PDB entry 9K0X | electron microscopy, 2.83 A resolution | chains A and I of the 5 polymer chains in the assembly

== Chain A ==
Protein: Guanine nucleotide-binding protein G(s) subunit alpha isoforms short
Organism: Homo sapiens
Notes: EC 3.6.5.-
UniProt: P63092 (GNAS2_HUMAN); the construct has insertions or renumbered stretches relative to UniProt, so the offset changes along the chain: 26-61 = UniProt 26-61; 193-195 = UniProt 62-64; 204-253 = UniProt 204-253; 264-394 = UniProt 264-394
Chain sequence (243 residues; row label = number of the first residue in the row; note: 141 numbers in that range are skipped by the numbering (no residue carries them; nothing is unmodelled there)):
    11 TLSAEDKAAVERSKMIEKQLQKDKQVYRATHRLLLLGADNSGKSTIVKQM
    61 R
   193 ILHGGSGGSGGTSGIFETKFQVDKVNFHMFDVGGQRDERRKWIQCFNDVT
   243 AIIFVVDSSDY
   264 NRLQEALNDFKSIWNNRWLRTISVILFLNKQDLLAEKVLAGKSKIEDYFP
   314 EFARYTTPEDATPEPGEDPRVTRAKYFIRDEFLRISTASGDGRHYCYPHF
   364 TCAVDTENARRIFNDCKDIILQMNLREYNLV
Disordered / not traced: 11, 193-206, 302-310, 322-331
Construct notes: expression tag (11-25); conflict Asp49 (Gly in P63092), Asn50 (Glu in P63092), Asp249 (Ala in P63092), Asp252 (Ser in P63092), Asp272 (Leu in P63092), Ala372 (Ile in P63092), Ile375 (Val in P63092), Lys380 (Arg in P63092), Leu384 (Gln in P63092), Gln385 (Arg in P63092), Asn387 (His in P63092), Glu390 (Gln in P63092), Asn392 (Glu in P63092), Val394 (Leu in P63092); linker (196-203)

== Chain I ==
Protein: P2Y purinoceptor 2
Organism: Homo sapiens
UniProt: P41231 (P2RY2_HUMAN); residue numbers follow UniProt; this construct covers 1-377
Chain sequence (420 residues; each row starts with the number of its first residue; numbers below 1 keep their minus sign (Met-23 is residue -23)):
   -23 MKTIIALSYIFCLVFADYKDDDDAMAADLGPWNDTINGTWDGDELGYRCR
    27 FNEDFKYVLLPVSYGVVCVLGLCLNAVALYIFLCRLKTWNASTTYMFHLA
    77 VSDALYAASLPLLVYYYARGDHWPFSTVLCKLVRFLFYTNLYCSILFLTC
   127 ISVHRCLGVLRPLRSLRWGRARYARRVAGAVWVLVLACQAPVLYFVTTSA
   177 RGGRVTCHDTSAPELFSRFVAYSSVMLGLLFAVPFAVILVCYVLMARRLL
   227 KPAYGTSGGLPRAKRKSVRTIAVVLAVFALCFLPFHVTRTLYYSFRSLDL
   277 SCHTLNAINMAYKVTRPLASANSCLNPVLYFLAGQSLVRFARDAKPPTGP
   327 SPATPARRRLGLRRSDRTDMQRIEDVLGSSEDSRRTESTPAGSENTKDIR
   377 LHHHHHHGGSGGLEVLFQGP
Disordered / not traced: -23 to 20, 229-236, 309-396
Disulfide bonds: Cys25-Cys278, Cys106-Cys183
Construct notes: initiating methionine (-23); expression tag (-22 to 0, 378-396); variant Leu46 (Pro in P41231), Ser312 (Arg in P41231); engineered mutation Asn302 (Asp in P41231)
Small-molecule neighbours: ATP (adenosine-5'-triphosphate): Tyr23, Cys25, Phe27, Glu29, Lys32, Tyr93, Asp97, Arg110, Cys183, His184, Asp185, Thr186, Ser187, Tyr268, Tyr269, Arg272, Leu281, Tyr288, Lys289, Arg292
Swiss-Prot annotation at these positions:
  - glycosylation (N-linked (GlcNAc...) asparagine): Asn9, Asn13
  - natural variant: Leu46 (P46L: this construct carries the variant)
From the paper describing this entry:
  - contacts within the chain: Arg110-Asp185 (salt bridge), Arg131-Tyr218 (hydrogen bond), Tyr218-Tyr306
  - mutagenesis - C25A: abolished signaling in response to ATP
  - binding site for ATP: Tyr23, Cys25, Phe27, Glu29, Lys32, Tyr93, Arg110, Cys183 to Leu191, Tyr268, Arg272, Lys289, Arg292
  - mutagenesis - Y23A, Y23L/R24D/R26W, F27A, E29A, F261A, N285A, Y288A: decreased signaling in response to ATP
  - mutagenesis - R224A, Y230A/T232A/S233A: decreased signaling with Guanine nucleotide-binding protein G(s) subunit alpha isoforms short (chain A)
  - conformationally variable residues (helix shift): Cys60, Arg238
  - mutagenesis - R224A, Y230A/T232A/S233A: decreased signaling
  - mutagenesis - C25A, C278A: abolished signaling (constitutive activity)
  - mutagenesis - H184A, D185A, P189A, F192A, Y268A, R272A, L276A: decreased signaling (constitutive activity)

== How chain A and chain I interact ==
Contacting residue pairs (37):
  Arg38(A) with Leu142(I)
  Ala39(A) with Leu142(I); Arg143(I), hydrogen bond (backbone-side chain)
  His41(A) with Leu139(I); Leu142(I)
  Lys216(A) with Arg143(I), hydrogen bond (backbone-side chain)
  Val217(A) with Arg143(I)
  Asn218(A) with Arg143(I)
  Phe376(A) with Leu139(I), hydrophobic
  Lys380(A) with Pro138(I); Leu139(I); Arg140(I)
  Asp381(A) with Lys240(I), salt bridge
  Ile383(A) with Pro138(I); Leu139(I), hydrophobic
  Leu384(A) with Val135(I); Pro138(I), hydrophobic; Lys240(I)
  Gln385(A) with Lys240(I)
  Asn387(A) with Gly134(I), hydrogen bond (side chain-backbone)
  Leu388(A) with Val135(I), hydrophobic; Leu225(I), hydrophobic; Ser243(I)
  Glu390(A) with Asn66(I), hydrogen bond
  Tyr391(A) with Ser68(I); His130(I), hydrogen bond; Arg131(I), hydrogen bond (backbone-side chain); Gly134(I); Arg146(I)
  Asn392(A) with Tyr306(I), hydrogen bond (side chain-backbone)
  Leu393(A) with Met221(I), hydrophobic; Lys242(I), hydrogen bond (backbone-side chain); Ser243(I), hydrogen bond (backbone-side chain); Thr246(I)
  Val394(A) with Ala239(I), hydrophobic; Lys242(I); Ser243(I)
Also at the interface, not in a pair above, chain A (23 interface residues in all): Gln35, Asp215, Phe219, Cys379
Also at the interface, not in a pair above, chain I (23 interface residues in all): Met72, Ile247, Phe307
From the paper, about this interface:
  - interface residues, chain I: Asn66(I), His130(I), Arg131(I), Gly134(I), Val135(I), Met221(I), Leu225(I), Ala239(I), Lys240(I), Lys242(I), Ser243(I), Thr246(I), Ile247(I), Tyr306(I)
  - hot spots on chain I (mutagenesis) - N66A, H130A, R131A, K240A, K242A, S243A, T246A: decreased signaling with Guanine nucleotide-binding protein G(s) subunit alpha isoforms short (chain A)

== Overview ==
Chain A and chain I each contribute 23 residues to their interface, with 9 hydrogen bonds and 1 salt bridge.
Among the polar pairs are Asp381(A)-Lys240(I), Ala39(A)-Arg143(I) and Lys216(A)-Arg143(I). From the paper: a
binding site for ATP at Tyr23(I), Cys25(I) and Phe27(I) among others; R224A, Y230A/T232A/S233A and N66A of
chain I, among others, reduce signaling with Guanine nucleotide-binding protein G(s) subunit alpha isoforms
short (chain A); 25 substitutions were tested in all.
Chain A is Guanine nucleotide-binding protein G(s) subunit alpha isoforms short and chain I is P2Y
purinoceptor 2, both from Homo sapiens; the structure, Cryo-EM structure of ATP-bound P2Y purinoceptor
2-miniGq-Nb35 complex, was determined by electron microscopy (same publication as 9K0K, 9K20 and 9K25).
